PDB entry 8ENV | electron microscopy, 3.42 A resolution | chains c and h of the 36 polymer chains in the assembly

== Chain c (and h) ==
Name: Ripcord gp36
Source organism: Pseudomonas phage vB_PaeM_E217
Notes: chain h of this document is another copy of the same molecule, construct and numbering; everything in this record applies to it too
UniProtKB: A0A5C1KAX6 (A0A5C1KAX6_9CAUD); residues 1-152 here = UniProt positions 1-152
Chain sequence (152 residues; each row starts with the number of its first residue):
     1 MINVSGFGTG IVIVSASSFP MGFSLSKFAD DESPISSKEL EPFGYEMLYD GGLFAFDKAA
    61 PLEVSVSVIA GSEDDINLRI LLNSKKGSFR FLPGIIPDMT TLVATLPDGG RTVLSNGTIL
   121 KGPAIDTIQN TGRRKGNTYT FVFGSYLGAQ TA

== Interface between chain c and chain h ==
Residue-residue contacts (43):
  Val-4(c) / Arg-133(h)
  Val-4(c) / Arg-134(h)
  Ser-5(c) / Gly-132(h)
  Gly-6(c) / Gly-132(h)  hydrogen bond (backbone-backbone)
  Asp-30(c) / Asn-130(h)
  Asp-31(c) / Asn-130(h)
  Glu-32(c) / Asn-130(h)
  Ser-33(c) / Ile-128(h)
  Pro-34(c) / Ile-128(h)
  Pro-34(c) / Gln-129(h)
  Ile-35(c) / Thr-127(h)
  Ile-35(c) / Ile-128(h)  hydrogen bond (backbone-backbone)
  Ser-36(c) / Thr-127(h)
  Ser-37(c) / Ile-125(h)
  Ser-37(c) / Thr-127(h)
  Glu-39(c) / Lys-121(h)
  Glu-39(c) / Gly-122(h)
  Glu-39(c) / Pro-123(h)
  Leu-40(c) / Lys-121(h)
  Leu-40(c) / Gly-122(h)  hydrogen bond (backbone-backbone)
  Glu-41(c) / Leu-120(h)
  Glu-41(c) / Lys-121(h)
  Pro-42(c) / Leu-82(h)  hydrophobic
  Pro-42(c) / Leu-120(h)
  Phe-43(c) / Leu-82(h)
  Phe-43(c) / Ser-84(h)
  Phe-43(c) / Lys-86(h)
  Phe-43(c) / Ile-119(h)
  Phe-43(c) / Leu-120(h)
  Tyr-45(c) / Pro-61(h)  hydrophobic
  Met-47(c) / Ala-60(h)
  Met-47(c) / Pro-61(h)
  Leu-53(c) / Ile-96(h)
  Leu-53(c) / Asn-116(h)
  Asp-57(c) / Lys-85(h)
  Asp-57(c) / Lys-86(h)  hydrogen bond (side chain-backbone)
  Asp-57(c) / Gly-87(h)
  Leu-62(c) / Ala-124(h)  hydrophobic
  Val-64(c) / Ile-125(h)  hydrophobic
  Leu-106(c) / Arg-134(h)
  Tyr-146(c) / Asn-83(h)
  Tyr-146(c) / Ala-124(h)  hydrogen bond (side chain-backbone)
  Tyr-146(c) / Ile-125(h)  hydrophobic
Other interface residues (no listed pair), chain c (30 interface residues in all): Ile-2, Gly-51, Phe-54, Ala-55, Thr-112, Gln-150
Other interface residues (no listed pair), chain h (36 interface residues in all): Lys-27, Ala-59, Glu-63, Ile-69, Ala-70, Arg-79, Thr-118, Asp-126, Thr-138, Val-142, Phe-143, Gly-144

== In short ==
Chain c and chain h form an interface of 30 and 36 residues respectively; the contacts include 5 hydrogen
bonds. Polar pairs include Asp-57(c)/Lys-86(h), Tyr-146(c)/Ala-124(h) and Gly-6(c)/Gly-132(h).
Chain c and chain h are both Ripcord gp36 (Pseudomonas phage vB_PaeM_E217); the structure, In situ cryo-EM
structure of Pseudomonas phage E217 tail baseplate in C6 map, was determined by electron microscopy, deposited
together with 8FRS, 8FUV, 8FVG and 8FVH.
